Entry 4EMP (X-ray diffraction, 2.70 A resolution); this record covers chains E and M of the 14 polymer chains in the assembly.

Chain E (and M):
Protein: ATP-dependent Clp protease proteolytic subunit
From: Staphylococcus aureus
Notes: EC 3.4.21.92; chain M of this document is another copy of the same molecule, construct and numbering; everything in this record applies to it too
Reference sequence: P63786 (CLPP_STAAW); numbering as in UniProt (aligned over 1-195)
Sequence (200 residues; each row starts with the number of its first residue; numbers below 1 keep their minus sign (Gly-4 is residue -4)):
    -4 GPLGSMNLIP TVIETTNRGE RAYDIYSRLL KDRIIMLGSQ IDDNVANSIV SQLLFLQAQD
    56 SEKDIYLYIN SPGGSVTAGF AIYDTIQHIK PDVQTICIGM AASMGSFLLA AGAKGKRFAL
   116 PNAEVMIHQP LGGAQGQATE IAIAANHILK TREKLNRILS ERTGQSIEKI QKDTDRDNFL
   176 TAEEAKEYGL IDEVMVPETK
Disordered / not traced: -4 to 3, 11-14, 193-195
Sequence notes: expression tag (-4 to 0); engineered mutation Ala137 (Glu in P63786)
Curated features (UniProtKB/Swiss-Prot):
  - active site: Ser98 (Nucleophile), His123

How chain E and chain M interact:
Residue-residue contacts - 41 pairs, chain E then chain M:
  Gln124(E) - Gln132(M)
  Gln124(E) - Ala133(M)
  Gln124(E) - Thr134(M)  hydrogen bond
  Pro125(E) - Gln132(M)
  Pro125(E) - Ala133(M)  hydrogen bond (backbone-backbone)
  Leu126(E) - Gly131(M)
  Leu126(E) - Gln132(M)
  Gly127(E) - Gln130(M)
  Gly127(E) - Gly131(M)  hydrogen bond (backbone-backbone)
  Gly127(E) - Ile136(M)
  Gly128(E) - Ala129(M)
  Gly128(E) - Ile136(M)
  Ala129(E) - Gly127(M)
  Ala129(E) - Gly128(M)
  Ala129(E) - Ala129(M)  hydrogen bond (backbone-backbone)
  Gln130(E) - Gly127(M)
  Gln130(E) - Gly128(M)
  Gly131(E) - Leu126(M)
  Gly131(E) - Gly127(M)  hydrogen bond (backbone-backbone)
  Gln132(E) - Gln124(M)
  Gln132(E) - Pro125(M)
  Gln132(E) - Leu126(M)
  Gln132(E) - Asp170(M)
  Ala133(E) - Gln124(M)
  Ala133(E) - Pro125(M)  hydrogen bond (backbone-backbone)
  Ala133(E) - Ile143(M)  hydrophobic
  Ala133(E) - Leu144(M)
  Thr134(E) - Gln124(M)
  Thr134(E) - Arg147(M)
  Ile136(E) - Gly127(M)
  Ile136(E) - Ala140(M)  hydrophobic
  Ile136(E) - Ile143(M)  hydrophobic
  Ala137(E) - Leu144(M)  hydrophobic
  Ala140(E) - Ile136(M)  hydrophobic
  Ala140(E) - Ala140(M)  hydrophobic
  Ile143(E) - Ile136(M)  hydrophobic
  Leu144(E) - Ala137(M)  hydrophobic
  Arg147(E) - Ala133(M)
  Arg147(E) - Thr134(M)
  Asp170(E) - Gln132(M)
  Arg171(E) - Gln132(M)
Also at the interface, not in a pair above, chain M (19 interface residues in all): Arg171

Summary:
The chain E/chain M interface involves 19 residues from each chain, with 6 hydrogen bonds. Polar contacts
include Gln124(E)-Thr134(M), Pro125(E)-Ala133(M) and Gly127(E)-Gly131(M). From UniProt: active-site residues
Ser98(E) and His123(E) on chain E.
Both chains are ATP-dependent Clp protease proteolytic subunit (Staphylococcus aureus). Entry 4EMP (Crystal
structure of the mutant of ClpP E137A from Staphylococcus aureus) was determined by X-ray diffraction (same
publication as 4EMM).
